PDB entry 4TRQ | X-ray diffraction, 3.10 A resolution | chains B and C of the 6 polymer chains in the assembly

== Chain B ==
Protein: Nuclear mRNA export protein THP1
From: Saccharomyces cerevisiae
UniProtKB: Q08231 (THP1_YEAST); residues 170-455 here = UniProt positions 170-455
Chain sequence (286 residues; numbered 170 to 455; the number before each row is that of its first residue):
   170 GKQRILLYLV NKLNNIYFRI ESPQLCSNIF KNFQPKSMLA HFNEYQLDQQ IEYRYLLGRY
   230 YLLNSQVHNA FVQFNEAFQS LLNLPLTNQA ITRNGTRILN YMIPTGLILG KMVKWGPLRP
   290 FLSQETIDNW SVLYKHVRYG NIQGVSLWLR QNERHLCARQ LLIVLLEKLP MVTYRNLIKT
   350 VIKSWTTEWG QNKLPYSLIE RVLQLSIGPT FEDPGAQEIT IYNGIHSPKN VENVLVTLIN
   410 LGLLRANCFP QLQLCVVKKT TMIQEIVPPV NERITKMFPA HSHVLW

== Chain C ==
Protein: 26S proteasome complex subunit SEM1
From: Saccharomyces cerevisiae
UniProtKB: O94742 (SEM1_YEAST); residues 30-89 here = UniProt positions 30-89
Chain sequence (60 residues; each row starts with the number of its first residue):
    30 EEDDEFEDFP IDTWANGETI KSNAVTQTNI WEENWDDVEV DDDFTNELKA ELDRYKRENQ
Unresolved in the structure: 42-52

== Chain B / chain C interface ==
Pairs across the interface (84; chain B residue first):
  Asn184(B) with Glu34(C)
  Arg188(B) with Glu34(C), salt bridge
  Asp217(B) with Phe38(C)
  Glu221(B) with Phe35(C)
  Tyr224(B) with Asp33(C), hydrogen bond (side chain-backbone); Phe35(C), hydrophobic
  Arg228(B) with Asp33(C)
  Phe240(B) with Trp60(C), hydrophobic
  Asn244(B) with Ile59(C); Trp60(C), hydrogen bond
  Gln248(B) with Thr55(C); Gln56(C); Thr57(C)
  Leu251(B) with Thr57(C)
  Asn252(B) with Val54(C)
  Leu253(B) with Phe38(C), hydrophobic
  Asn257(B) with Pro39(C)
  Gln258(B) with Glu36(C)
  Ala259(B) with Glu36(C); Asp37(C); Pro39(C)
  Ile260(B) with Phe38(C), hydrophobic; Pro39(C)
  Arg262(B) with Glu36(C), salt bridge
  Asn263(B) with Phe35(C); Glu36(C), hydrogen bond (side chain-backbone); Phe38(C)
  Arg266(B) with Asp32(C), salt bridge; Asp33(C); Glu34(C); Phe35(C); Glu36(C), salt bridge
  Ile267(B) with Phe35(C), hydrophobic
  Tyr270(B) with Asp33(C), hydrogen bond
  Met271(B) with Ile59(C), hydrophobic; Trp60(C)
  Lys280(B) with Trp60(C)
  Met281(B) with Trp60(C); Glu61(C), hydrogen bond (backbone-backbone); Asn63(C); Trp64(C), hydrophobic; Val67(C), hydrophobic
  Val282(B) with Ile59(C); Trp60(C), hydrophobic
  Lys283(B) with Asn58(C); Ile59(C), hydrogen bond (backbone-backbone); Trp60(C); Glu61(C); Glu62(C), salt bridge
  Ser300(B) with Glu68(C)
  Lys304(B) with Asp70(C), salt bridge
  Val306(B) with Trp64(C), hydrophobic
  Arg307(B) with Trp64(C); Val67(C)
  Tyr308(B) with Val67(C); Glu68(C), hydrogen bond (side chain-backbone); Val69(C); Asp70(C); Phe73(C); Thr74(C)
  Gly309(B) with Phe73(C)
  Asn310(B) with Phe73(C)
  Arg328(B) with Asp33(C), salt bridge
  Val341(B) with Trp64(C), hydrophobic
  Asn345(B) with Trp64(C)
  Thr349(B) with Leu77(C)
  Ser353(B) with Leu81(C)
  Trp354(B) with Tyr84(C), hydrophobic; Lys85(C)
  Trp358(B) with Leu81(C); Asp82(C); Lys85(C)
  Pro364(B) with Tyr84(C)
  Ser366(B) with Tyr84(C)
  Leu367(B) with Leu81(C), hydrophobic; Tyr84(C), hydrogen bond (backbone-side chain)
  Arg370(B) with Glu80(C), salt bridge
  Val371(B) with Leu77(C), hydrophobic; Leu81(C), hydrophobic
  Leu374(B) with Phe73(C), hydrophobic; Glu76(C); Leu77(C), hydrophobic
  Ser375(B) with Phe73(C)
  Val439(B) with Trp64(C)
Other interface residues (no listed pair), chain B (60 interface residues in all): Ile220, Phe247, Gly275, Leu276, Gly279, Pro286, Leu287, Tyr303, Ala327, Arg344, Leu346, Val350
Other interface residues (no listed pair), chain C (35 interface residues in all): Glu30, Ala53, Asp65

== In short ==
The interface between chain B and chain C involves 60 residues on one side and 35 on the other; the contacts
include 8 hydrogen bonds and 8 salt bridges. Polar pairs include Arg188(B)-Glu34(C), Arg262(B)-Glu36(C) and
Arg266(B)-Asp32(C).
Here chain B is Nuclear mRNA export protein THP1 and chain C is 26S proteasome complex subunit SEM1, both from
Saccharomyces cerevisiae. Entry 4TRQ (Crystal structure of Sac3/Thp1/Sem1) was determined by X-ray
diffraction.
